Entry 7N65 (electron microscopy, 4.15 A resolution (low resolution: residue-level contacts below are approximate; hydrogen-bond / salt-bridge calls are withheld)); this record covers chains B and F of the 12 polymer chains in the assembly.

# Chain B (and F)
Name: Envelope glycoprotein gp41
From: Human immunodeficiency virus 1
Notes: chain F of this document is another copy of the same molecule, construct and numbering; everything in this record applies to it too
UniProtKB: Q2N0S7 (Q2N0S7_9HIV1); residues 511-664 here correspond to UniProt positions 508-661 (UniProt number = residue number - 3)
Chain sequence (161 residues; numbered 504 to 664; the number before each row is that of its first residue):
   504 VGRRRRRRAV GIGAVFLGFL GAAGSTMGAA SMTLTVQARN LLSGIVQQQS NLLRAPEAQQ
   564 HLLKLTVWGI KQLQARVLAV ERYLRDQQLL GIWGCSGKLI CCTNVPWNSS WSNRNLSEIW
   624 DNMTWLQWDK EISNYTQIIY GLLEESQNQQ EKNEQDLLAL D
Unresolved in the structure: 504-517, 552-565
Cystine bridges: C598-C604
Covalent attachments: N-acetylglucosamine (NAG) linked to N611, N618, N637
Differences from the reference sequence: expression tag (504-510); conflict P559 (Ile556 in Q2N0S7), C605 (Thr602 in Q2N0S7)

# Chain B / chain F interface
Residue-residue contacts (15; chain B residue first):
  E584(B) - L545(F)
  E584(B) - R579(F)
  R588(B) - L545(F)
  R588(B) - G547(F)
  Q590(B) - Y586(F)
  Q591(B) - Y586(F)
  I595(B) - T538(F)
  I595(B) - R542(F)
  E647(B) - T538(F)
  E647(B) - R542(F)
  K655(B) - K601(F)
  K655(B) - L602(F)
  K655(B) - I603(F)
  N656(B) - M535(F)
  Q658(B) - I603(F)
Interface residues without a listed pair, chain B (16 interface residues in all): L568, I573, Q577, V580, L587, S599, Q652
Interface residues without a listed pair, chain F (17 interface residues in all): I548, L566, K567, V580, V583, L587, S599

# In short
16 residues of chain B face 17 of chain F across their interface. N-acetylglucosamine is covalently linked to
N611(B), N618(B) and N637(B).
Chain B and chain F are both Envelope glycoprotein gp41 (Human immunodeficiency virus 1); the structure,
Complex structure of HIV superinfection Fab QA013.2 and BG505.SOSIP.664, was determined by electron
microscopy.
